PDB entry 8VH2 | electron microscopy, 4.31 A resolution (low resolution: residue-level contacts below are approximate; hydrogen-bond / salt-bridge calls are withheld) | chains A and D of the 12 polymer chains in the assembly

== Chain A ==
Protein: CH505.M5.G458Y SOSIP gp120
Organism: Human immunodeficiency virus 1
Reference sequence: M4M5H1 (M4M5H1_9HIV1); the construct lacks a stretch of the UniProt sequence and is renumbered around it, so the offset changes along the chain: 34-147 = UniProt 30-143; 157-309 = UniProt 144-296; 312-321 = UniProt 297-306; 322-359 = UniProt 308-345; 1 more segments
Sequence (464 residues; numbered 31 to 505 plus 1 insertion-coded residue; 12 numbers in that range are skipped by the numbering (no residue carries them; nothing is unmodelled there); the number before each row is that of its first residue):
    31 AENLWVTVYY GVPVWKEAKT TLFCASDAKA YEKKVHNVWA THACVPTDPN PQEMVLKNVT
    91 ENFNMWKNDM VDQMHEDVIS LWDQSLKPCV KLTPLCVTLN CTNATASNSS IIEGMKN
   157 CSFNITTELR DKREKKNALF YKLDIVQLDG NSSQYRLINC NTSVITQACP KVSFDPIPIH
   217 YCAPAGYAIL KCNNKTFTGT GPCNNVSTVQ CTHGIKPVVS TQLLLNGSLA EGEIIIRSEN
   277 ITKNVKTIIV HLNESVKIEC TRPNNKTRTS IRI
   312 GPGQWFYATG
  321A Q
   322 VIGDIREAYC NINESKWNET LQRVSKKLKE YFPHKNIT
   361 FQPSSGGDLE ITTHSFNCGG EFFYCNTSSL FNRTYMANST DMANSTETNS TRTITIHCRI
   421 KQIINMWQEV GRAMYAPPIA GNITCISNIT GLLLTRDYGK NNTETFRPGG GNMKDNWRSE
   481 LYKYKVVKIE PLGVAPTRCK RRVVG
Disordered / not traced: 31, 63-70, 399-408, 504-505
Disulfides: Cys119-Cys205, Cys126-Cys196, Cys131-Cys157, Cys218-Cys247, Cys228-Cys239, Cys296-Cys331, Cys378-Cys445, Cys385-Cys418
Construct notes: expression tag (31-33); conflict Leu34 (Met30 in M4M5H1), Lys64 (Glu60 in M4M5H1), Lys279 (Asn266 in M4M5H1), Trp316 (Ala301 in M4M5H1), Tyr458 (Gly443 in M4M5H1), Lys488 (Glu473 in M4M5H1), Ile489 (Val474 in M4M5H1), Glu490 (Lys475 in M4M5H1), Arg498 (Asn483 in M4M5H1), Cys499 (Ala484 in M4M5H1), Lys500 (Arg485 in M4M5H1)
From the paper describing this entry:
  - mutagenesis - N197D (6-fold): increased binding to CH235 UCA
  - mutagenesis - N197D (9-fold): decreased binding to I60
  - mutagenesis - N386A (2 fold), N386R (2-fold): increased binding to CH235.12 Fab
  - mutagenesis - N386A: unchanged binding to CH235 UCA
  - post-translational modification sites: Asn197, Asn386

== Chain D ==
Protein: CH235.12 Fab Light Chain
Organism: Homo sapiens
Notes: antibody fragment or engineered binder
Sequence (213 residues; row label = number of the first residue in the row; note: 1 number in that range is skipped by the numbering (no residue carries it; nothing is unmodelled there)):
     1 EIVLTQSPAT LSASPGERVT LTCRASRSVR NNVAWYQHKG GQSPRLLIYD ASTRAAGVPA
    61 RFSGSASGTE FTLAISNLES EDFTVYFCLQ YNNW
    96 WTFGQGTRVD IKRTVAAPSV FIFPPSDEQL KSGTASVVCL LNNFYPREAK VQWKVDNALQ
   156 SGNSQESVTE QDSKDSTYSL SSTLTLSKAD YEKHKVYACE VTHQGLSSPV TKSFNRGEC
Disordered / not traced: 213-214
Disulfides: Cys23-Cys88, Cys134-Cys194
From the paper describing this entry:
  - conformationally variable residues (side-chain flip): Trp94

== Interface between chain A and chain D ==
Pairs across the interface (10; chain A residue first):
  Asn276(A) with Arg30(D)
  Ile277(A) with Arg30(D); Asn32(D)
  Thr278(A) with Asn32(D); Tyr91(D); Asn92(D)
  Lys279(A) with Asn92(D)
  Asn280(A) with Trp96(D)
  Tyr458(A) with Glu1(D); Trp94(D)
Other interface residues (no listed pair), chain A (7 interface residues in all): Gly459
Other interface residues (no listed pair), chain D (8 interface residues in all): Asn93

== Summary ==
7 residues of chain A and 8 residues of chain D are in contact. From the paper: N386A and N386R of chain A
increase binding to CH235.12 Fab; modification sites Asn197(A) and Asn386(A).
Chain A is CH505.M5.G458Y SOSIP gp120 (Human immunodeficiency virus 1) and chain D is CH235.12 Fab Light Chain
(Homo sapiens); the structure, CH235.12 Fab bound to the HIV-1 CH505.M5 SOSIP, was determined by electron
microscopy (same publication as 8VGV, 8VGW and 8VH3).
